Entry 5N9J (X-ray diffraction, 3.40 A resolution); this record covers chains E and R of the 15 polymer chains in the assembly.

== Chain E ==
Protein: Mediator of RNA polymerase II transcription subunit 7
Organism: Schizosaccharomyces pombe
Reference sequence: O60104 (MED7_SCHPO); numbering as in UniProt (aligned over 1-376)
Sequence (376 residues; numbered 1 to 376; the number before each row is that of its first residue):
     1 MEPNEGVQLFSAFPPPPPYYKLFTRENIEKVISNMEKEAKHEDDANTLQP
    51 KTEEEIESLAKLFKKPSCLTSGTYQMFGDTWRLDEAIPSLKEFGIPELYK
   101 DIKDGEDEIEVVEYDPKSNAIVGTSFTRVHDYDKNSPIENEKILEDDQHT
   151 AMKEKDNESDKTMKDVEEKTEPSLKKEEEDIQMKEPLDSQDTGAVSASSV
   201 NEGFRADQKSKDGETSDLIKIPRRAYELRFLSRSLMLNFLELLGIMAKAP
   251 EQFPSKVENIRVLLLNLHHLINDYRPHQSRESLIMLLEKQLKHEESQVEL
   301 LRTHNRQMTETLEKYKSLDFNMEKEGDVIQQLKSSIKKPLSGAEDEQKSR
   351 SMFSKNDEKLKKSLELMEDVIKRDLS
Not modelled in the structure: 1-9, 39-54, 77-185, 336-376

== Chain R ==
Protein: Mediator of RNA polymerase II transcription subunit 31
Organism: Schizosaccharomyces pombe
Reference sequence: Q9USH1 (MED31_SCHPO); residue numbers follow UniProt; this construct covers 1-139
Sequence (139 residues; each row starts with the number of its first residue):
     1 METKWLLSKVPDDKSRFEIELEFVQMLSNPWYLNFLAQHKYFEDEAFLQY
    51 LEYMEYWREPEYVKFIIYPTCLHMLTLLKNPQFRNDISRADLSKQVNDEI
   101 YYEWLGKGLQQYGSADDATLSQPQQEEDEKKVDVKKENE
Not modelled in the structure: 1-5, 105-139

== Chain E / chain R interface ==
Contacting residue pairs - 49 pairs, chain E then chain R:
  Phe13(E) with Trp31(R); Tyr32(R), hydrophobic; Phe35(R), hydrophobic
  Pro14(E) with Met26(R), hydrophobic; Tyr32(R), hydrogen bond (backbone-side chain)
  Pro15(E) with Tyr32(R); Tyr41(R)
  Pro16(E) with Phe23(R), hydrophobic; Tyr32(R); Tyr41(R)
  Pro17(E) with Ile19(R), hydrophobic; Tyr50(R)
  Tyr19(E) with Arg16(R); Ile19(R); Glu20(R); Tyr50(R)
  Tyr20(E) with Tyr41(R); Asp44(R); Ala46(R); Phe47(R), hydrophobic; Tyr50(R), hydrophobic
  Leu22(E) with Lys9(R)
  Phe23(E) with Ala46(R); Tyr50(R), hydrophobic
  Thr24(E) with Glu45(R)
  Arg25(E) with Glu45(R), salt bridge
  Ile28(E) with Gln49(R)
  Ile56(E) with Lys9(R), hydrogen bond (backbone-side chain)
  Leu59(E) with Lys9(R)
  Ala60(E) with Lys9(R)
  Leu62(E) with Arg16(R)
  Phe63(E) with Arg16(R), hydrogen bond (backbone-side chain); Tyr53(R)
  Lys64(E) with Tyr53(R), hydrogen bond (backbone-side chain)
  Lys65(E) with Arg16(R), hydrogen bond (backbone-side chain); Phe17(R); Tyr53(R), hydrogen bond (backbone-side chain)
  Pro66(E) with Arg16(R); Phe17(R); Tyr53(R); Tyr56(R); Tyr62(R), hydrogen bond (backbone-side chain)
  Ser67(E) with Asp13(R), hydrogen bond; Phe17(R); Tyr62(R)
  Cys68(E) with Tyr62(R), hydrogen bond (backbone-side chain)
  Thr73(E) with Lys14(R)
  Met76(E) with Glu22(R); Ile67(R), hydrophobic
Interface residues without a listed pair, chain E (26 interface residues in all): Leu69, Tyr74
Interface residues without a listed pair, chain R (27 interface residues in all): Glu18, Trp57, Phe65

== In short ==
26 residues of chain E face 27 of chain R across their interface; the contacts include 9 hydrogen bonds and 1
salt bridge. Among the polar pairs are Arg25(E)-Glu45(R), Pro14(E)-Tyr32(R) and Ile56(E)-Lys9(R).
Chain E is Mediator of RNA polymerase II transcription subunit 7 and chain R is Mediator of RNA polymerase II
transcription subunit 31, both from Schizosaccharomyces pombe; the structure, Core Mediator of transcriptional
regulation, was determined by X-ray diffraction.
